PDB entry 7NQ5 | X-ray diffraction, 1.60 A resolution | chain AAA

[Chain AAA]
Name: Bromodomain-containing protein 2
Organism: Homo sapiens
Reference sequence: P25440 (BRD2_HUMAN); residues 344-455 here = UniProt positions 344-455
Chain sequence (115 residues; numbered 341 to 455; the number before each row is that of its first residue):
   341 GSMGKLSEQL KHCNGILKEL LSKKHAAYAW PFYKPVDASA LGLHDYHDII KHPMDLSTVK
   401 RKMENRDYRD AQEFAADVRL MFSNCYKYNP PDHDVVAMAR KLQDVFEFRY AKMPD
Unresolved in the structure: 341-342
Sequence notes: expression tag (341-343)
Ligand contacts: ULB (3-methyl-5-(2-phenylmethoxyphenyl)-4H-1,2,4-triazole): Trp370, Pro371, Phe372, Val376, Leu381, Leu383, Cys425, Tyr428, Asn429, Val435, Met438
Swiss-Prot annotation at these positions:
  - mutagenesis: Val376 (V376A: Abolished binding to histone H4 acetylated at 'Lys-12' (H4K12ac)), Leu381 (L381A: Reduced binding to histone H4 acetylated at 'Lys-12' (H4K12ac)), Leu383 (L383A: Reduced binding to histone H4 acetylated at 'Lys-12' (H4K12ac)), Asn429 (N429A: Abolished binding to histone H4 acetylated at 'Lys-12' (H4K12ac))

[Summary]
Ligands of chain AAA: compound ULB. From UniProt: 4 mutagenesis sites.
Chain AAA is Bromodomain-containing protein 2 (Homo sapiens); the structure, C-TERMINAL BROMODOMAIN OF HUMAN
BRD2 WITH 3-(2-(benzyloxy)phenyl)-5-methyl-1H-1,2,4-triazole, was determined by X-ray diffraction together
with 7NQJ, 7NQ7, 7NQ8, 7NQ9 and 7NQI from the same study.
